6Z7W - chains B and J of the 4 polymer chains in the assembly; structure by X-ray diffraction, 2.42 A resolution.

== Chain B ==
Protein: HUI-018 Fab Heavy Chain
Organism: Mus musculus
Notes: antibody fragment or engineered binder
Sequence (224 residues; numbered 1 to 220 plus 4 insertion-coded residues; the number before each row is that of its first residue; a row labelled like 82A-82C holds insertion residues (82A, then the next letters in order)):
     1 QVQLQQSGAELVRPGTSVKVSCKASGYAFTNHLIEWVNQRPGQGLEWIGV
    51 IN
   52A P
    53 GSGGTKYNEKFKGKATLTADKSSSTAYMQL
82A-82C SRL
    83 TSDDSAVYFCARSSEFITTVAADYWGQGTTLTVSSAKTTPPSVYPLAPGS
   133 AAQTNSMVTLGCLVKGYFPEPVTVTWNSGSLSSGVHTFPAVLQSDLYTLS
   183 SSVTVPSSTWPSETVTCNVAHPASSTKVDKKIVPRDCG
Disordered / not traced: 133-136
Disulfide bonds: Cys22-Cys92, Cys144-Cys199

== Chain J ==
Protein: Insulin
Organism: Homo sapiens
UniProt: P01308 (INS_HUMAN); residues 1-30 here correspond to UniProt positions 25-54 (UniProt number = residue number + 24)
Sequence (30 residues; each row starts with the number of its first residue):
     1 FVNQHLCGSHLVEALYLVCGERGFFYTPKT
Disordered / not traced: 1-4, 29-30

== Chain B / chain J interface ==
Pairs across the interface - 6 pairs, chain B then chain J:
  Asn31(B) - His5(J)
  Glu97(B) - His10(J)  salt bridge
  Phe98(B) - Leu6(J)
  Phe98(B) - His10(J)
  Thr101(B) - Ala14(J)
  Thr101(B) - Leu17(J)
Other interface residues (no listed pair), chain B (5 interface residues in all): Ile99
Other interface residues (no listed pair), chain J (7 interface residues in all): Cys7, Glu13

== Summary ==
5 residues of chain B face 7 of chain J across their interface, with 1 salt bridge. Its one salt-bridged
contact is Glu97(B)-His10(J).
Here chain B is HUI-018 Fab Heavy Chain (Mus musculus) and chain J is Insulin (Homo sapiens). Entry 6Z7W
(Human insulin in complex with the analytical antibody HUI-018 Fab) was determined by X-ray diffraction (same
publication as 6Z7X, 6Z7Y and 6Z7Z).
